PDB entry 6RDJ | electron microscopy, 2.90 A resolution | chains R and S of the 20 polymer chains in the assembly

Chain R:
Protein: Mitochondrial ATP synthase subunit delta
Organism: Polytomella sp. Pringsheim 198.80
UniProt: D7P7X6 (D7P7X6_9CHLO); residues 1-199 here = UniProt positions 1-199
Amino-acid sequence (199 residues; numbered 1 to 199; the number before each row is that of its first residue):
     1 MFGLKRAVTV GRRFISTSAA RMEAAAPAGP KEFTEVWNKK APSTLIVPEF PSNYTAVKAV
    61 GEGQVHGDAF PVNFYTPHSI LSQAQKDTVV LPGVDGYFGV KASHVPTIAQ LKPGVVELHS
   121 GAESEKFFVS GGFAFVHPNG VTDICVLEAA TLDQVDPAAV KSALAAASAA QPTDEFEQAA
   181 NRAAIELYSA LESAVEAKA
Not modelled in the structure: 1-22

Chain S:
Protein: ATP synthase gamma chain, mitochondrial
Organism: Polytomella sp. Pringsheim 198.80
UniProt: Q4LDE7 (Q4LDE7_9CHLO); residue numbers follow UniProt; this construct covers 1-317
Amino-acid sequence (317 residues; numbered 1 to 317; the number before each row is that of its first residue):
     1 MALRKAVLSL GLSQGVAAEA VLGSGMFNAV QHESVRYASN QAVKQRIRAI KNIGKITKAM
    61 KMVAASKMKN AQIAVEQSRG LVDPFVRLFG DFPAVNSNKS VVVAVTSDKG LCGGLNSNIT
   121 KYTRATLATT ESEGKDVVVV SIGDKGRSQL TRIESQRYQL AIADTYKVRV TFGQASLIVE
   181 ELIKHNPQSY QILFNKFRSA ISFKPTVATI LSPDLLEKQL EDVTGNSLDA YDIEASHERS
   241 DVLRDLTEFH LGVTLYNAML ENNCSEHASR MSAMENSTKS AGEMLGKLTL DYNRKRQATI
   301 TTELIEIIAG ASALMDE
Not modelled in the structure: 1-38, 316-317

Interface between chain R and chain S:
Contacting residue pairs - 105 pairs, chain R then chain S:
  E23(R) - Q219(S)
  E23(R) - D222(S)
  E23(R) - T224(S)  hydrogen bond
  A24(R) - D222(S)
  A25(R) - N96(S)
  A26(R) - N96(S)
  A26(R) - L220(S)
  A28(R) - F92(S)  hydrophobic
  A28(R) - A94(S)
  A28(R) - V95(S)  hydrophobic
  G29(R) - D91(S)
  G29(R) - P93(S)
  P30(R) - D91(S)
  P30(R) - P93(S)
  E32(R) - A94(S)
  F33(R) - P93(S)  hydrophobic
  F33(R) - A94(S)  hydrophobic
  F33(R) - T129(S)
  F33(R) - T130(S)
  W37(R) - A125(S)  hydrogen bond (side chain-backbone)
  W37(R) - T129(S)  hydrogen bond
  K40(R) - A128(S)
  K40(R) - T129(S)
  L45(R) - K121(S)
  L45(R) - Y122(S)  hydrophobic
  L45(R) - A125(S)  hydrophobic
  I46(R) - Y122(S)  hydrogen bond (backbone-side chain)
  P48(R) - Y122(S)
  P48(R) - P205(S)
  P48(R) - V207(S)  hydrophobic
  E49(R) - K204(S)
  E49(R) - P205(S)  hydrogen bond (backbone-backbone)
  E49(R) - T206(S)
  E49(R) - V207(S)  hydrogen bond (backbone-backbone)
  F50(R) - D91(S)
  F50(R) - P93(S)  hydrophobic
  F50(R) - V207(S)  hydrophobic
  P51(R) - V86(S)
  P51(R) - D91(S)
  P51(R) - V207(S)
  P51(R) - A208(S)  hydrophobic
  S52(R) - V86(S)
  S52(R) - D91(S)  hydrogen bond (backbone-side chain)
  Y54(R) - D83(S)
  Y54(R) - K196(S)
  Y54(R) - R198(S)
  Y54(R) - K204(S)
  T55(R) - D83(S)  hydrogen bond
  T55(R) - V86(S)
  T55(R) - R87(S)
  V57(R) - R87(S)  hydrogen bond (backbone-side chain)
  A59(R) - R87(S)
  A59(R) - Y231(S)
  N73(R) - R87(S)  hydrogen bond
  Y75(R) - G80(S)
  Y75(R) - L81(S)  hydrophobic
  Y75(R) - P84(S)
  T76(R) - L81(S)
  P77(R) - S78(S)
  P77(R) - L81(S)
  P77(R) - F172(S)  hydrophobic
  P77(R) - Y256(S)
  S79(R) - Q77(S)
  I80(R) - E76(S)
  I80(R) - Q77(S)  hydrogen bond (backbone-side chain)
  I80(R) - G80(S)
  G93(R) - E234(S)
  V94(R) - E234(S)
  V94(R) - A235(S)  hydrophobic
  V94(R) - S236(S)
  D95(R) - E234(S)
  F98(R) - E234(S)
  P106(R) - A230(S)
  P106(R) - Y231(S)
  P106(R) - D232(S)  hydrogen bond (backbone-backbone)
  T107(R) - Y231(S)
  T107(R) - D232(S)
  I108(R) - L88(S)  hydrophobic
  I108(R) - Y231(S)  hydrophobic
  I108(R) - D232(S)  hydrogen bond (backbone-backbone)
  I108(R) - I233(S)  hydrophobic
  I108(R) - E234(S)  hydrogen bond (backbone-backbone)
  I108(R) - L246(S)  hydrophobic
  A109(R) - E234(S)
  Q110(R) - E234(S)
  Q110(R) - A235(S)
  F133(R) - V242(S)  hydrophobic
  F133(R) - L246(S)  hydrophobic
  F133(R) - F249(S)  hydrophobic
  F135(R) - P84(S)  hydrophobic
  F135(R) - F85(S)  hydrophobic
  F135(R) - L88(S)  hydrophobic
  F135(R) - L246(S)  hydrophobic
  V136(R) - Y231(S)
  H137(R) - R87(S)
  H137(R) - L88(S)
  H137(R) - Y231(S)
  P138(R) - Y231(S)
  D143(R) - P84(S)
  D143(R) - R87(S)  salt bridge
  C145(R) - L81(S)  hydrophobic
  C145(R) - P84(S)  hydrophobic
  C145(R) - F249(S)
  L147(R) - F172(S)  hydrophobic
  L147(R) - F249(S)  hydrophobic
Other interface residues (no listed pair), chain R (55 interface residues in all): V36, A41, P42, V47, K58, H78, G96, V105, V141, V146
Other interface residues (no listed pair), chain S (51 interface residues in all): V82, N118, T126, L228, D245

Summary:
55 residues of chain R face 51 of chain S across their interface, with 14 hydrogen bonds and 1 salt bridge.
Among the polar pairs are D143(R)-R87(S), E23(R)-T224(S) and W37(R)-A125(S).
Here chain R is Mitochondrial ATP synthase subunit delta and chain S is ATP synthase gamma chain,
mitochondrial, both from Polytomella sp. Pringsheim 198.80. Entry 6RDJ (Cryo-EM structure of Polytomella F-ATP
synthase, Rotary substate 1A, focussed refinement of F1 head and rotor) was determined by electron microscopy
together with 6RD4, 6RD5, 6RD6, 6RD7, 6RD8, 6RD9 and 46 further entries from the same study.
